7YFO - chains A and B of the 4 polymer chains in the assembly; structure by electron microscopy, 6.40 A resolution (low resolution: residue-level contacts below are approximate; hydrogen-bond / salt-bridge calls are withheld).

[Chain A]
Protein: Glutamate receptor ionotropic, NMDA 1
Organism: Homo sapiens
UniProtKB: Q05586 (NMDZ1_HUMAN); residues 1-847 here = UniProt positions 1-847
Amino-acid sequence (847 residues; numbered 1 to 847; the number before each row is that of its first residue):
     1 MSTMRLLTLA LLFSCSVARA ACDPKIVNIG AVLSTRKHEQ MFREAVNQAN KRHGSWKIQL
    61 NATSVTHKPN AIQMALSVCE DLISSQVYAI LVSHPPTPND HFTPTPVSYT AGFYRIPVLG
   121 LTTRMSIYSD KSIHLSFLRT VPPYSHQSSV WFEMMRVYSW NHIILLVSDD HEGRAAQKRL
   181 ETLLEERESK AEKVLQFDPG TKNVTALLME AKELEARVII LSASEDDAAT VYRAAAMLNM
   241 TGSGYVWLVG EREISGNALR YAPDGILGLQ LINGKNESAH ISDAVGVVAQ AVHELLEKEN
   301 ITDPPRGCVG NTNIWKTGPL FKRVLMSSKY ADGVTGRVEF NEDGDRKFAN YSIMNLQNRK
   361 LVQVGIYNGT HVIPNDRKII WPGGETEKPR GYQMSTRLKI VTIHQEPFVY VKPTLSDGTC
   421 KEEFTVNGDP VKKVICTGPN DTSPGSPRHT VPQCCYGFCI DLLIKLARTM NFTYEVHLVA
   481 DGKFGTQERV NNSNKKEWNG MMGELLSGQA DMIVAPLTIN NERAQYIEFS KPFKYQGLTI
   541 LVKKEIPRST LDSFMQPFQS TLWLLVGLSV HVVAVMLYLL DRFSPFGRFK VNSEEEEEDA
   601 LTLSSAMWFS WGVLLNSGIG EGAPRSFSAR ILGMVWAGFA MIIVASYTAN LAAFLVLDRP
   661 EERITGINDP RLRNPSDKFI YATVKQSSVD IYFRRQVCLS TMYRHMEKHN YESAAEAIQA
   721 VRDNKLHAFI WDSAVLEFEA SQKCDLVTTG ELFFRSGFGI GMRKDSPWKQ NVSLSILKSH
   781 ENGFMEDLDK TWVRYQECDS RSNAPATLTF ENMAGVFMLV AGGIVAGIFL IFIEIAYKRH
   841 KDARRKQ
Not modelled in the structure: 1-25, 55-59, 301-302, 415-422, 444-446, 548-661, 799-847
Sequence notes: engineered mutation C698 (Glu in Q05586)
Disulfides: C79-C308, C436-C455, C744-C798
UniProt features mapped onto this chain:
  - region: L603 to P624 (Pore-forming)
  - binding site (glycine): P516, T518, R523, S688, D732
  - glycosylation (N-linked (GlcNAc...) asparagine): N61, N203, N239, N276, N300, N350, N368, N440, N471, N491, N674, N771
  - natural variant: R217 (R217W: In NDHMSR), D227 (D227H: In NDHMSR; uncertain significance), R306 (R306Q: Found in a patient with schizophrenia; uncertain significance), D552 (D552E: In NDHMSD), P557 (P557R: In NDHMSD), S560 (S560SS: In NDHMSD), G618 (G618R: In NDHMSD), G620 (G620R: In NDHMSD), A637 (A637S: In NDHMSD; uncertain significance; A637V: In NDHMSD; uncertain significance), G638 (G638A: In NDHMSD; G638V: In NDHMSD), M641 (M641I: In NDHMSD; M641L: In NDHMSD; M641V: In NDHMSD), I642 (I642T: In NDHMSD; uncertain significance), 14 further natural variant entries in UniProt
  - mutagenesis: I642 (I642L: Slight decrease in glutamate and glycine agonist potency; mutant channels are activated at 2-fold higher glutamate and glycine concentrations), V644 (V644M: Increase in glutamate and glycine agonist potency; mutant channels are activated lower glutamate and glycine concentrations), A653 (A653G: Increase in glutamate and glycine agonist potency; mutant channels are activated lower glutamate and glycine concentrations), M813 (M813V: Slight decrease in glycine agonist potency; no effect on glutamate agonist potency)

[Chain B]
Protein: Glutamate receptor ionotropic, NMDA 2D
Organism: Homo sapiens
UniProtKB: O15399 (NMDE4_HUMAN); residue numbers follow UniProt; this construct covers 1-879
Amino-acid sequence (891 residues; row label = number of the first residue in the row):
     1 MRGAGGPRGP RGPAKMLLLL ALACASPFPE EAPGPGGAGG PGGGLGGARP LNVALVFSGP
    61 AYAAEAARLG PAVAAAVRSP GLDVRPVALV LNGSDPRSLV LQLCDLLSGL RVHGVVFEDD
   121 SRAPAVAPIL DFLSAQTSLP IVAVHGGAAL VLTPKEKGST FLQLGSSTEQ QLQVIFEVLE
   181 EYDWTSFVAV TTRAPGHRAF LSYIEVLTDG SLVGWEHRGA LTLDPGAGEA VLSAQLRSVS
   241 AQIRLLFCAR EEAEPVFRAA EEAGLTGSGY VWFMVGPQLA GGGGSGAPGE PPLLPGGAPL
   301 PAGLFAVRSA GWRDDLARRV AAGVAVVARG AQALLRDYGF LPELGHDCRA QNRTHRGESL
   361 HRYFMNITWD NRDYSFNEDG FLVNPSLVVI SLTRDRTWEV VGSWEQQTLR LKYPLWSRYG
   421 RFLQPVDDTQ HLTVATLEER PFVIVEPADP ISGTCIRDSV PCRSQLNRTH SPPPDAPRPE
   481 KRCCKGFCID ILKRLAHTIG FSYDLYLVTN GKHGKKIDGV WNGMIGEVFY QRADMAIGSL
   541 TINEERSEIV DFSVPFVETG ISVMVARSNG TVSPSAFLEP YSPAVWVMMF VMCLTVVAVT
   601 VFIFEYLSPV GYNRSLATGK RPGGSTFTIG KSIWLLWALV FNNSVPVENP RGTTSKIMVL
   661 VWAFFAVIFL ASYTANLAAF MIQEEYVDTV SGLSDRKFQR PQEQYPPLKF GTVPNGSTEK
   721 NIRSNYPDMH SYMVRYNQPR VEEALTQLKA GKLDAFIYDA AVLNYMARKD EGCKLVTIGS
   781 GKVFATTGYG IALHKGSRWK RPIDLALLQF LGDDEIEMLE RLWLSGICHN DKIEVMSSKL
   841 DIDNMAGVFY MLLVAMGLSL LVFAWEHLVY WRLRHCLGPA ASAWSHPQFE K
Not modelled in the structure: 1-51, 84-85, 223-229, 291-293, 449-455, 468-480, 571-686, 829-891
Sequence notes: expression tag (880-891)
Disulfides: C104-C348, C462-C484, C773-C828
UniProt features mapped onto this chain:
  - region: K631 to P650 (Pore-forming)
  - binding site (L-glutamate): S539, T541, R546, S717, T718, D759
  - site: N642 (Functional determinant of NMDA receptors)
  - glycosylation (N-linked (GlcNAc...) asparagine): N92, N352, N366, N384, N467, N569
  - natural variant: P140 (P140S: In a breast cancer sample), G286 (G286R: In a breast cancer sample), L466 (L466V: Found in a patient with schizophrenia; uncertain significance), E527 (E527G: In a breast cancer sample), M592 (M592L: Found in a patient with autism spectrum disorder; uncertain significance), V667 (V667I: In DEE46), M733 (M733V: Found in a patient with schizophrenia; uncertain significance), R872 (R872H: Found in a patient with schizophrenia; uncertain significance)
  - mutagenesis: P580 (P580R: Changed glutamate-gated calcium ion channel activity characterized by increased glutamate and glycine potency), M845 (M845V: Increased glutamate and glycine agonist potency)

[How chain A and chain B interact]
Contacting residue pairs (32):
  N70(A) with Q136(B); C348(B); R349(B); A350(B)
  A71(A) with F132(B); Q136(B)
  I72(A) with F132(B); Q136(B); C348(B); R349(B)
  Q73(A) with R349(B)
  L76(A) with R97(B)
  C79(A) with R97(B)
  F102(A) with H355(B)
  P106(A) with F132(B)
  F113(A) with A125(B); V126(B)
  Y114(A) with D95(B)
  R115(A) with A125(B)
  K131(A) with P195(B)
  S132(A) with P195(B)
  I133(A) with P128(B); T153(B)
  C308(A) with D95(B)
  V309(A) with D95(B)
  G310(A) with D95(B)
  T312(A) with S94(B)
  R489(A) with G210(B)
  N494(A) with D209(B)
  K495(A) with D209(B); L212(B)
  N674(A) with R821(B)
Also at the interface, not in a pair above, chain A (24 interface residues in all): A75, L135
Also at the interface, not in a pair above, chain B (19 interface residues in all): I129

[Summary]
24 residues of chain A and 19 residues of chain B are in contact. UniProt lists 5 glycine-binding residues and
4 mutagenesis sites on chain A; 6 L-glutamate-binding residues and 2 mutagenesis sites on chain B.
Here chain A is Glutamate receptor ionotropic, NMDA 1 and chain B is Glutamate receptor ionotropic, NMDA 2D,
both from Homo sapiens. Entry 7YFO (Structure of GluN1a E698C-GluN2D NMDA receptor in cystines crosslinked
state) was determined by electron microscopy (same publication as 7YFF, 7YFG, 7YFH, 7YFI, 7YFL, 7YFM, 7YFR and
8HDK).
